Entry 9DM0 (electron microscopy, 2.90 A resolution); this record covers chains A and G of the 8 polymer chains in the assembly.

== Chain A ==
Protein: Hemagglutinin
Source organism: Influenza A virus (A/California/04/2009(H1N1))
UniProtKB: R9RVT8 (R9RVT8_9INFA); the construct lacks a stretch of the UniProt sequence, so the offset changes along the chain: 10-55 = UniProt 17-62; 56-83 = UniProt 64-91; 84-92 = UniProt 93-101; 93-125 = UniProt 103-135; 3 more segments
Sequence (324 residues; each row starts with the number of its first residue; a row labelled like 125A-125C holds insertion residues (125A, then the next letters in order)):
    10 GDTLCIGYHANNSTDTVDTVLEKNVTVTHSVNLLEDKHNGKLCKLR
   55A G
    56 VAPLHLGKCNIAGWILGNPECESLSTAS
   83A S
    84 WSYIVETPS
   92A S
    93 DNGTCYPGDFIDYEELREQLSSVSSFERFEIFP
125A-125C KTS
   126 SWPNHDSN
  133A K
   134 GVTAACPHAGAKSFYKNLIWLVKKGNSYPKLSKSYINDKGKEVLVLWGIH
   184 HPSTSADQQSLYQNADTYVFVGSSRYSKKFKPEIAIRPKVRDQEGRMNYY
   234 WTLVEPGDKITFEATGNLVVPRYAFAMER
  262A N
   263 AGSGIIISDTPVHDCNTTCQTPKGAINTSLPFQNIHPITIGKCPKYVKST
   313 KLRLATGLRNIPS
Construct notes: conflict Gly10 (Ala17 in R9RVT8), Ser186 (Pro200 in R9RVT8), Thr200 (Ala214 in R9RVT8)
Disulfides: Cys52-Cys277, Cys64-Cys76, Cys97-Cys139, Cys281-Cys305
Covalent attachments: N-acetylglucosamine (NAG) linked to Asn21, Asn33, Asn94, Asn278, Asn289

== Chain G ==
Protein: Hemagglutinin
Source organism: Influenza A virus (A/California/04/2009(H1N1))
UniProtKB: A0A1D5AK66 (A0A1D5AK66_9INFA); residues 9-171 here correspond to UniProt positions 336-498 (UniProt number = residue number + 327)
Sequence (231 residues; numbered -3 to 227; the number before each row is that of its first residue; numbers below 1 keep their minus sign (Ile-3 is residue -3)):
    -3 IQSRGLFGAIAGFIEGGWTGMVDGWYGYHHQNEQGSGYAADLKSTQNAID
    47 KITNKVNSVIEKMNTQFTAVGKEFNHLEKRIENLNKKVDDGFLDIWTYNA
    97 ELLVLLENERTLDYHDSNVKNLYEKVRSQLKNNAKEIGNGCFEFYHKCDN
   147 TCMESVKNGTYDYPKYSEEAKLNREEIDGSGYIPEAPRDGQAYVRKDGEW
   197 VLLSTFLGSGLNDIFEAQKIEWHEGHHHHHH
Unresolved in the structure: -3 to 8, 172-227
Construct notes: expression tag (-3 to 8, 172-227)
Disulfides: Cys144-Cys148
Covalent attachments: N-acetylglucosamine (NAG) linked to Asn154

== Interface between chain A and chain G ==
Residue-residue contacts (12):
  Val29(A) with Asn50(G), hydrogen bond (backbone-side chain); Lys51(G)
  Leu30(A) with Lys47(G); Asn50(G), hydrogen bond (backbone-side chain); Lys51(G); Tyr110(G), hydrophobic
  Glu31(A) with Asn50(G)
  Lys32(A) with Asn50(G); Glu57(G), salt bridge
  Lys310(A) with Asn60(G), hydrogen bond (side chain-backbone); Thr61(G); Gln62(G)
Interface residues without a listed pair, chain A (6 interface residues in all): Thr28
Interface residues without a listed pair, chain G (11 interface residues in all): Asp46, Ser54, Glu103

== Overview ==
Chain A and chain G form an interface of 6 and 11 residues respectively; the contacts include 3 hydrogen bonds
and 1 salt bridge. Polar pairs include Lys32(A)-Glu57(G), Val29(A)-Asn50(G) and Leu30(A)-Asn50(G).
N-acetylglucosamine is covalently linked to Asn21(A), Asn33(A), Asn94(A), Asn278(A) and Asn289(A).
Chain A is Hemagglutinin and chain G is Hemagglutinin, both from Influenza A virus
(A/California/04/2009(H1N1)); the structure, Cryo-EM structure of the SFV009 3G01 Fab in complex with
A/California/04/2009, was determined by electron microscopy.
